PDB entry 4A4O | X-ray diffraction, 2.70 A resolution | chain A

[Chain A]
Name: Serine/threonine-protein kinase PLK1
Organism: Homo sapiens
Notes: EC 2.7.11.21; fragment: kinase domain residues 36-345
UniProtKB: P53350 (PLK1_HUMAN); numbering as in UniProt (aligned over 36-345)
Amino-acid sequence (311 residues; numbered 35 to 345; the number before each row is that of its first residue):
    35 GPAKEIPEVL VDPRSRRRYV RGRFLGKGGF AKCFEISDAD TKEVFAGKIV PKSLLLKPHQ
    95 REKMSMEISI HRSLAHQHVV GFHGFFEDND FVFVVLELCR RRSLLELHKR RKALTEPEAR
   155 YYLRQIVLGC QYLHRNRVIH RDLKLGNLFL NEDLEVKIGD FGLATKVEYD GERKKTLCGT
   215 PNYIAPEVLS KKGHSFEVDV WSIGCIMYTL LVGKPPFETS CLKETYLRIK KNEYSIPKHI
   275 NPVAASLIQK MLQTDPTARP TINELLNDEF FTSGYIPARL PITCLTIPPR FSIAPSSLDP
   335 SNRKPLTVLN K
Unresolved in the structure: 35-38, 330-345
Sequence notes: expression tag (35)
Curated features (UniProtKB/Swiss-Prot):
  - region: D194 to E221 (Activation loop)
  - motif: R337 to L340 (D-box that targets the protein for proteasomal degradation in anaphase)
  - active site: D176 (Proton acceptor)
  - binding site (ATP): L59 to C67, K82, E131, K178 to N181, D194
  - modified residue: S103 (Phosphoserine), S137 (Phosphoserine), T210 (Phosphothreonine), T214 (Phosphothreonine), S269 (Phosphoserine), S335 (Phosphoserine)
  - cross-link: K338 (Glycyl lysine isopeptide (Lys-Gly) (interchain with G-Cter in SUMO2))
  - mutagenesis: C67 (C67V: In analog-sensitive mutant; enlarged catalytic pocket to accommodate purine analogs; when associated with G-130), K82 (K82M: Loss of kinase activity. No effect on S-phase progression; K82R: Loss of kinase activity. No effect on RIOK2-binding), L130 (L130G: In analog-sensitive mutant; enlarged catalytic pocket to accommodate purine analogs; when associated with V-67), S137 (S137A: No change in activity. Increases activity and restores recovery after DNA damage checkpoint; when associated with D-210; S137D: Increases activity. Results in a block in G1/S), D176 (D176N: Abolishes kinase activity), D194 (D194A: Does not interfere with FRY-binding), T210 (T210A: Abolishes activity. Abolishes checkpoint recovery; T210D: Increases activity and restores recovery after DNA damage checkpoint ...), R337 (R337A: Interferes with ubiquitination and subsequent proteasomal degradation in anaphase; when associated with A-340), L340 (L340A: Interferes with ubiquitination and subsequent proteasomal degradation in anaphase; when associated with A-337)

[Summary]
UniProt lists active-site residue D176, 16 ATP-binding residues and 9 mutagenesis sites.
Chain A is Serine/threonine-protein kinase PLK1 (Homo sapiens); the structure, Crystal structure of polo-like
kinase 1 in complex with a 2-(2-amino- pyrimidin-4-yl)-1,5,6,7-tetrahydro-pyrrolopyridin-4-one inhibitor, was
determined by X-ray diffraction, deposited together with 4A4L.
